1P1G - chains A and B of the 3 polymer chains in the assembly; structure by X-ray diffraction, 2.50 A resolution.

== Chain A (and B) ==
Molecule: Protein (macrophage migration inhibitory factor)
Source organism: Homo sapiens
Notes: chain B of this document is another copy of the same molecule, construct and numbering; everything in this record applies to it too
UniProtKB: P14174 (MIF_HUMAN); residues 1-114 here correspond to UniProt positions 2-115 (UniProt number = residue number + 1)
Amino-acid sequence (114 residues; row label = number of the first residue in the row):
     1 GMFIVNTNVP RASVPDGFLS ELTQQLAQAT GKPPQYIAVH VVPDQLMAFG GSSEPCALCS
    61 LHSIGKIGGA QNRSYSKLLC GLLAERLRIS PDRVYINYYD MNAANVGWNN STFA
Differences from the reference sequence: engineered mutation Gly1 (Pro2 in P14174)
Swiss-Prot annotation at these positions:
  - binding site (substrate): Lys32, Ile64, Asn97
  - modified residue: Lys77 (N6-acetyllysine)

== How chain A and chain B interact ==
Residue-residue contacts (55; chain A residue first):
  Met2(A) - Leu58(B)  hydrophobic
  Met2(A) - Tyr95(B)  hydrophobic
  Met2(A) - Asn97(B)
  Ile4(A) - Leu58(B)  hydrophobic
  Arg11(A) - Leu46(B)
  Leu19(A) - Leu46(B)
  Leu19(A) - Met47(B)
  Thr23(A) - Gly51(B)
  Pro34(A) - Gly50(B)
  Gln35(A) - Gly50(B)  hydrogen bond (side chain-backbone)
  Tyr36(A) - Tyr95(B)  hydrogen bond (backbone-side chain)
  Ile37(A) - Phe49(B)
  Ile37(A) - Gly50(B)  hydrogen bond (backbone-backbone)
  Ala38(A) - Ala48(B)
  Ala38(A) - Phe49(B)  hydrophobic
  Ala38(A) - Leu58(B)  hydrophobic
  Val39(A) - Met47(B)
  Val39(A) - Ala48(B)  hydrogen bond (backbone-backbone)
  His40(A) - Asn6(B)
  His40(A) - Gln45(B)  hydrogen bond
  His40(A) - Leu46(B)
  His40(A) - Met47(B)
  Val41(A) - Leu46(B)  hydrogen bond (backbone-backbone)
  Val42(A) - Gln45(B)
  His62(A) - Asn97(B)
  His62(A) - Tyr99(B)  hydrogen bond
  Met101(A) - Asn97(B)
  Ala104(A) - Asn72(B)  hydrogen bond (backbone-side chain)
  Asn105(A) - Ile67(B)
  Asn105(A) - Asn72(B)  hydrogen bond
  Asn105(A) - Ile96(B)
  Asn105(A) - Asn97(B)
  Asn105(A) - Tyr98(B)  hydrogen bond (backbone-backbone)
  Val106(A) - Ile96(B)
  Val106(A) - Asn97(B)
  Gly107(A) - Ser76(B)
  Gly107(A) - Val94(B)
  Gly107(A) - Tyr95(B)
  Gly107(A) - Ile96(B)  hydrogen bond (backbone-backbone)
  Gly107(A) - Tyr98(B)
  Trp108(A) - Asp92(B)  hydrogen bond (side chain-backbone)
  Trp108(A) - Val94(B)
  Trp108(A) - Tyr95(B)
  Asn109(A) - Pro91(B)  hydrogen bond (backbone-backbone)
  Asn109(A) - Asp92(B)
  Asn110(A) - Arg73(B)
  Asn110(A) - Ser76(B)
  Asn110(A) - Lys77(B)  hydrogen bond (backbone-side chain)
  Asn110(A) - Cys80(B)
  Asn110(A) - Pro91(B)
  Ser111(A) - Arg73(B)
  Ser111(A) - Ser76(B)  hydrogen bond (backbone-side chain)
  Thr112(A) - Asn72(B)
  Thr112(A) - Arg73(B)
  Thr112(A) - Ser76(B)
Interface residues without a listed pair, chain A (28 interface residues in all): Gly1, Val14, Phe113
Interface residues without a listed pair, chain B (26 interface residues in all): Gly69, Gly81, Arg93

== Overview ==
Chain A and chain B form an interface of 28 and 26 residues respectively, with 15 hydrogen bonds. Among the
polar pairs are Gln35(A)-Gly50(B), Tyr36(A)-Tyr95(B) and His40(A)-Gln45(B). UniProt lists 3 substrate-binding
residues on chain A.
Chain A and chain B are both Protein (macrophage migration inhibitory factor) (Homo sapiens); the structure,
Macrophage migration inhibitory factor (mif) with pro-1 mutated to gly-1, was determined by X-ray diffraction,
deposited together with 1CA7 and 1CGQ.
